Entry 8U81 (electron microscopy, 3.82 A resolution); this record covers chains K4 and B5 of the 20 polymer chains in the assembly.

[Chain K4]
Molecule: BTB/POZ domain-containing protein KCTD5
From: Homo sapiens
Reference sequence: Q9NXV2 (KCTD5_HUMAN); residues 1-233 here = UniProt positions 1-233
Sequence (233 residues; row label = number of the first residue in the row):
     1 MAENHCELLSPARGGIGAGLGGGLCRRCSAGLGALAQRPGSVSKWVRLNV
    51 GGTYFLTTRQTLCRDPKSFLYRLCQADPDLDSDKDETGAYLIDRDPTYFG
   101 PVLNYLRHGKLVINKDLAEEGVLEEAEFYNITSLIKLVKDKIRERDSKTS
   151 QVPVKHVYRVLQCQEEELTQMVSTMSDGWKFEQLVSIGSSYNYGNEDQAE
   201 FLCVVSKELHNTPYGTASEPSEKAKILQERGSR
Not modelled in the structure: 1-39
Curated features (UniProtKB/Swiss-Prot):
  - modified residue: A2 (N-acetylalanine), S10 (Phosphoserine)
From the paper describing this entry:
  - mutagenesis - F128A, L161R: abolished catalytic activity (ubiquitylation activity)
  - mutagenesis - L209*: decreased catalytic activity (activity)
  - mutagenesis - F128A: unchanged binding to Gbeta 
  - mutagenesis - L161R: abolished catalytic activity with Guanine nucleotide-binding protein G(I)/G(S)/G(T) subunit beta-1 (chain B5)
  - mutagenesis - L209* (10-fold): decreased binding to Guanine nucleotide-binding protein G(I)/G(S)/G(T) subunit beta-1 (chain B5)
  - mutagenesis - L209*: decreased catalytic activity with Guanine nucleotide-binding protein G(I)/G(S)/G(T) subunit beta-1 (chain B5)

[Chain B5]
Molecule: Guanine nucleotide-binding protein G(I)/G(S)/G(T) subunit beta-1
From: Homo sapiens
Reference sequence: P62873 (GBB1_HUMAN); numbering as in UniProt (aligned over 1-340)
Sequence (340 residues; each row starts with the number of its first residue):
     1 MSELDQLRQEAEQLKNQIRDARKACADATLSQITNNIDPVGRIQMRTRRT
    51 LRGHLAKIYAMHWGTDSRLLVSASQDGKLIIWDSYTTNKVHAIPLRSSWV
   101 MTCAYAPSGNYVACGGLDNICSIYNLKTREGNVRVSRELAGHTGYLSCCR
   151 FLDDNQIVTSSGDTTCALWDIETGQQTTTFTGHTGDVMSLSLAPDTRLFV
   201 SGACDASAKLWDVREGMCRQTFTGHESDINAICFFPNGNAFATGSDDATC
   251 RLFDLRADQELMTYSHDNIICGITSVSFSKSGRLLLAGYDDFNCNVWDAL
   301 KADRAGVLAGHDNRVSCLGVTDDGMAVATGSWDSFLKIWN
Not modelled in the structure: 1
Curated features (UniProtKB/Swiss-Prot):
  - modified residue: S2 (N-acetylserine), H266 (Phosphohistidine)
  - natural variant: L30 (L30F: In MRD42; uncertain significance), R52 (R52G: In MRD42), G64 (G64V: In MRD42), D76 (D76E: In MRD42; D76G: In MRD42), G77 (G77S: In MRD42), K78 (K78R: In MRD42), I80 (I80N: In MRD42; I80T: In MRD42), H91 (H91R: In MRD42; uncertain significance), A92 (A92T: In MRD42), P94 (P94S: In MRD42), L95 (L95P: In MRD42), R96 (R96L: In MRD42), 5 further natural variant entries in UniProt
From the paper describing this entry:
  - post-translational modification sites: K23
  - mutagenesis - K78E, K89E, A92D: abolished catalytic activity (ubiquitylation activity)
  - mutagenesis - K78E, K89E, A92D: abolished catalytic activity with BTB/POZ domain-containing protein KCTD5 (chain K4)

[Interface between chain K4 and chain B5]
Residue-residue contacts (15; chain K4 residue first):
  K136(K4) - T173(B5)
  R143(K4) - R137(B5)
  K155(K4) - E130(B5)  salt bridge
  T216(K4) - E130(B5)  hydrogen bond
  T216(K4) - R134(B5)  hydrogen bond
  A217(K4) - E130(B5)
  S218(K4) - R129(B5)
  S218(K4) - R134(B5)  hydrogen bond
  E219(K4) - R129(B5)
  P220(K4) - R129(B5)
  S221(K4) - R129(B5)
  K225(K4) - R129(B5)
  Q228(K4) - T128(B5)
  S232(K4) - K127(B5)
  R233(K4) - R68(B5)
Other interface residues (no listed pair), chain K4 (15 interface residues in all): N211, E222
Other interface residues (no listed pair), chain B5 (9 interface residues in all): E172
Interface features reported in the paper:
  - hot spots on chain K4 (mutagenesis) - L161R: abolished binding to Guanine nucleotide-binding protein G(I)/G(S)/G(T) subunit beta-1 (chain B5)
  - hot spots on chain B5 (mutagenesis) - K78E, K89E, A92D: abolished binding to BTB/POZ domain-containing protein KCTD5 (chain K4)

[In short]
The interface between chain K4 and chain B5 involves 15 residues on one side and 9 on the other; the contacts
include 3 hydrogen bonds and 1 salt bridge. Among the polar pairs are K155(K4)-E130(B5), T216(K4)-E130(B5) and
T216(K4)-R134(B5). The paper reports that K78E, K89E and A92D of chain B5 abolish catalytic activity
(ubiquitylation activity); a modification site at K23(B5); 6 substitutions were tested in all.
Chain K4 is BTB/POZ domain-containing protein KCTD5 and chain B5 is Guanine nucleotide-binding protein
G(I)/G(S)/G(T) subunit beta-1, both from Homo sapiens; the structure, KCTD5/Cullin3/Gbeta1gamma2 Complex:
State A From Composite RELION Multi-body Refinement Map, was determined by electron microscopy, deposited
together with 8U7Z, 8U80, 8U82, 8U83 and 8U84.
